Entry 9D3Q (electron microscopy, 2.80 A resolution); this record covers chains C and J of the 10 polymer chains in the assembly.

== Chain C ==
Molecule: Histone H2A type 2-A
From: Homo sapiens
UniProt: Q6FI13 (H2A2A_HUMAN); residues 12-106 here correspond to UniProt positions 13-107 (UniProt number = residue number + 1)
Sequence (95 residues; row label = number of the first residue in the row):
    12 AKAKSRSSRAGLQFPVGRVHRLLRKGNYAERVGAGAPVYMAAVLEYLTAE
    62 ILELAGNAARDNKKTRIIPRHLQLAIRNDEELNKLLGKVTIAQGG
From the paper describing this entry:
  - binding site for 5S rDNA (noncoding strand): Arg77

== Chain J ==
Molecule: 5S rDNA (coding strand)
From: Xenopus borealis
Sequence (109 nucleotides; row label = number of the first residue in the row; numbers below 1 keep their minus sign (DA-50 is residue -50)):
   -50 ACTTTCAGGGTGGTATGGCCGTAGGCGAGCACAAGGCTGACTTTTCCTCC
     0 CCTTGTGCTGCCTTCTGGGGGGGGCCCAGCTCCTCCCCATGCCAGGGTCT
    50 TTTCCCCCA

== How chain C and chain J interact ==
Contacting residue pairs (13; chain C residue first):
  Lys13(C) - DG46(J)  salt bridge to the phosphate
  Arg29(C) - DC48(J)  hydrogen bond to the phosphate
  Arg29(C) - DT49(J)  salt bridge to the phosphate
  Arg42(C) - DA38(J)  phosphate contact
  Arg42(C) - DT39(J)  phosphate contact
  Val43(C) - DA38(J)  phosphate contact
  Val43(C) - DT39(J)  hydrogen bond to the phosphate
  Gly44(C) - DA38(J)  phosphate contact
  Ala45(C) - DA38(J)  hydrogen bond to the phosphate
  Lys75(C) - DA58(J)  phosphate contact
  Thr76(C) - DC57(J)  sugar contact
  Thr76(C) - DA58(J)  hydrogen bond to the phosphate
  Arg77(C) - DA58(J)  hydrogen bond to the phosphate
Other interface residues (no listed pair), chain C (13 interface residues in all): Ala14, His31, Arg35, Glu41
Other interface residues (no listed pair), chain J (8 interface residues in all): DG45

== Overview ==
13 residues of chain C face 8 of chain J across their interface; the contacts include 5 hydrogen bonds and 2
salt bridges. Polar contacts include Arg29(C)-DC48(J), Val43(C)-DT39(J) and Ala45(C)-DA38(J). The paper
reports a binding site for 5S rDNA (noncoding strand) at Arg77(C).
Chain C is Histone H2A type 2-A (Homo sapiens) and chain J is 5S rDNA (coding strand) (Xenopus borealis); the
structure, 167-bp 5S rDNA nucleosome - open II, was determined by electron microscopy, deposited together with
9D3K, 9D3L, 9D3N, 9D3O, 9D3R, 9D3S and 9D3T.
